8JSG - chains g and s of the 22 polymer chains in the assembly; structure by electron microscopy, 4.60 A resolution (low resolution: residue-level contacts below are approximate; hydrogen-bond / salt-bridge calls are withheld).

Chain g:
Molecule: 16S ribosomal RNA
From: Escherichia coli
Sequence (1540 nucleotides; row label = number of the first residue in the row):
     1 AAAUUGAAGA GUUUGAUCAU GGCUCAGAUU GAACGCUGGC GGCAGGCCUA ACACAUGCAA
    61 GUCGAACGGU AACAGGAAGA AGCUUGCUUC UUUGCUGACG AGUGGCGGAC GGGUGAGUAA
   121 UGUCUGGGAA ACUGCCUGAU GGAGGGGGAU AACUACUGGA AACGGUAGCU AAUACCGCAU
   181 AACGUCGCAA GACCAAAGAG GGGGACCUUC GGGCCUCUUG CCAUCGGAUG UGCCCAGAUG
   241 GGAUUAGCUA GUAGGUGGGG UAACGGCUCA CCUAGGCGAC GAUCCCUAGC UGGUCUGAGA
   301 GGAUGACCAG CCACACUGGA ACUGAGACAC GGUCCAGACU CCUACGGGAG GCAGCAGUGG
   361 GGAAUAUUGC ACAAUGGGCG CAAGCCUGAU GCAGCCAUGC CGCGUGUAUG AAGAAGGCCU
   421 UCGGGUUGUA AAGUACUUUC AGCGGGGAGG AAGGGAGUAA AGUUAAUACC UUUGCUCAUU
   481 GACGUUACCC GCAGAAGAAG CACCGGCUAA CUCCGUGCCA GCAGCCGCGG UAAUACGGAG
   541 GGUGCAAGCG UUAAUCGGAA UUACUGGGCG UAAAGCGCAC GCAGGCGGUU UGUUAAGUCA
   601 GAUGUGAAAU CCCCGGGCUC AACCUGGGAA CUGCAUCUGA UACUGGCAAG CUUGAGUCUC
   661 GUAGAGGGGG GUAGAAUUCC AGGUGUAGCG GUGAAAUGCG UAGAGAUCUG GAGGAAUACC
   721 GGUGGCGAAG GCGGCCCCCU GGACGAAGAC UGACGCUCAG GUGCGAAAGC GUGGGGAGCA
   781 AACAGGAUUA GAUACCCUGG UAGUCCACGC CGUAAACGAU GUCGACUUGG AGGUUGUGCC
   841 CUUGAGGCGU GGCUUCCGGA GCUAACGCGU UAAGUCGACC GCCUGGGGAG UACGGCCGCA
   901 AGGUUAAAAC UCAAAUGAAA UGACGGGGGC CCGCACAAGC GGUGGAGCAU GUGGUUUAAU
   961 UCGAUGCAAC GCGAAGAACC UUACCUGGUC UUGACAUCCA CGGAAGUUUU CAGAGAUGAG
  1021 AAUGUGCCUU CGGGAACCGU GAGACAGGUG CUGCAUGGCU GUCGUCAGCU CGUGUUGUGA
  1081 AAUGUUGGGU UAAGUCCCGC AACGAGCGCA ACCCUUAUCC UUUGUUGCCA GCGGUCCGGC
  1141 CGGGAACUCA AAGGAGACUG CCAGUGAUAA ACUGGAGGAA GGUGGGGAUG ACGUCAAGUC
  1201 AUCAUGGCCC UUACGACCAG GGCUACACAC GUGCUACAAU GGCGCAUACA AAGAGAAGCG
  1261 ACCUCGCGAG AGCAAGCGGA CCUCAUAAAG UGCGUCGUAG UCCGGAUUGG AGUCUGCAAC
  1321 UCGACUCCAU GAAGUCGGAA UCGCUAGUAA UCGUGGAUCA GAAUGCCACG GUGAAUACGU
  1381 UCCCGGGCCU UGUACACACC GCCCGUCACA CCAUGGGAGU GGGUUGCAAA AGAAGUAGGU
  1441 AGCUUAACCU UCGGGAGGGC GCUUACCACU UUGUGAUUCA UGACUGGGGU GAAGUCGUAA
  1501 CAAGGUAACC GUAGGGGAAC CUGCGGUUGG AUCACCUCCU
Not modelled in the structure: 1

Chain s:
Protein: Small ribosomal subunit protein uS13
From: Escherichia coli
Reference sequence: P0A7S9 (RS13_ECOLI); residues 1-114 here correspond to UniProt positions 2-115 (UniProt number = residue number + 1)
Sequence (114 residues; row label = number of the first residue in the row):
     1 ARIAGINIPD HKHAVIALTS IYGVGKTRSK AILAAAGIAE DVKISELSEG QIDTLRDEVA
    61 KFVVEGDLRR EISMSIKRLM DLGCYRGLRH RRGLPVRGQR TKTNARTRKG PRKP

How chain g and chain s interact:
Residue-residue contacts - 57 pairs, chain g then chain s:
  G947(g) with Arg-97(s)
  C948(g) with Arg-97(s); Gln-99(s)
  C1226(g) with Arg-86(s); Gly-98(s)
  A1227(g) with Gly-98(s); Gln-99(s); Arg-100(s); Thr-101(s); Lys-102(s)
  C1228(g) with Arg-100(s)
  A1229(g) with Arg-100(s)
  G1242(g) with Val-15(s); Lys-30(s); Leu-33(s); Glu-40(s)
  C1243(g) with Glu-40(s)
  G1294(g) with Asp-41(s)
  U1295(g) with His-13(s); Glu-40(s); Asp-41(s)
  C1302(g) with His-13(s); Val-15(s); Ile-16(s); Glu-40(s)
  C1303(g) with Lys-26(s)
  G1304(g) with Lys-26(s)
  A1306(g) with Arg-97(s); Arg-108(s)
  U1307(g) with Arg-97(s)
  U1308(g) with Leu-79(s); His-90(s); Val-96(s)
  G1309(g) with Arg-78(s); Leu-79(s); Leu-82(s)
  G1310(g) with Arg-78(s)
  C1327(g) with Ala-31(s)
  C1328(g) with Thr-27(s); Arg-28(s); Ala-31(s); Phe-62(s)
  A1329(g) with Gly-23(s); Gly-25(s); Lys-26(s); Thr-27(s); Arg-28(s); Leu-68(s)
  U1330(g) with Val-24(s); Gly-25(s); Thr-27(s); Arg-108(s)
  G1331(g) with Gly-25(s); Lys-26(s)
  A1332(g) with Thr-107(s); Arg-108(s)
  A1333(g) with Thr-107(s)
Also at the interface, not in a pair above, chain g (29 interface residues in all): A949, C1267, C1296, G1305
Also at the interface, not in a pair above, chain s (33 interface residues in all): Lys-12, Cys-84, Arg-89

Summary:
29 residues of chain g and 33 residues of chain s are in contact.
Here chain g is 16S ribosomal RNA and chain s is Small ribosomal subunit protein uS13, both from Escherichia
coli. Entry 8JSG (Structure of the 30S-IF3 complex from Escherichia coli) was determined by electron
microscopy (same publication as 8JSH).
